Entry 3H8F (X-ray diffraction, 2.20 A resolution); this record covers chains B and D of the 6 polymer chains in the assembly.

[Chain B (and D)]
Molecule: Cytosol aminopeptidase
Organism: Pseudomonas putida
Notes: EC 3.4.11.1; chain D of this document is another copy of the same molecule, construct and numbering; everything in this record applies to it too
UniProtKB: O86436 (AMPA_PSEPU); numbering as in UniProt (aligned over 1-497)
Amino-acid sequence (497 residues; row label = number of the first residue in the row):
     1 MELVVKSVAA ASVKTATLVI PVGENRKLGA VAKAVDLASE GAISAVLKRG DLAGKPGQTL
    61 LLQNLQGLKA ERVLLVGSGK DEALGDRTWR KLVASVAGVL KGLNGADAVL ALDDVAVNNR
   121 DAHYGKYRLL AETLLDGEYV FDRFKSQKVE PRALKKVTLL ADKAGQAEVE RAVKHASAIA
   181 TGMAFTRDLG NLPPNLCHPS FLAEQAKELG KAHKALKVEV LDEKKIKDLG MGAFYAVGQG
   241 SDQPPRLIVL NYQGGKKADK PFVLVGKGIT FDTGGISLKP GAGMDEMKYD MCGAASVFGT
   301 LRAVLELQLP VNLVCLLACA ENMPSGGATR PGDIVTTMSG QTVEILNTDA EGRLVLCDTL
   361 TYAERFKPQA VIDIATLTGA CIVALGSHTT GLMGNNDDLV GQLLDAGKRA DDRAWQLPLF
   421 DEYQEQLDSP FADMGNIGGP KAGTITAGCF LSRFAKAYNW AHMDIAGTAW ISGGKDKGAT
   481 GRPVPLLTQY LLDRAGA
Metal / ion sites: K+: L189, G190, L192, K288; Zn2+: K267, D290, E351; Mn2+: D272, D349, E351
Small-molecule neighbours: bicarbonate ion (BCT): K267, D349, A350, E351, G352, R353, L377, T378
Curated features (UniProtKB/Swiss-Prot):
  - active site: K279, R353
  - binding site (Mn(2+)): K267, D272, D290, D349, E351
From the paper describing this entry:
  - binding site for bicarbonate ion: R353
  - specificity-determining residues: K279, G379 (from molecular simulation)
  - specificity-determining residues: M287, I382, A466 (proposed by the authors, not directly observed)

[Interface between chain B and chain D]
Pairs across the interface (24):
  V46(B) - Q63(D)
  R49(B) - Q63(D)
  R49(B) - N64(D)
  R49(B) - R72(D)
  R49(B) - N104(D)  hydrogen bond (backbone-side chain)
  G50(B) - N104(D)
  D51(B) - R72(D)  salt bridge
  D51(B) - G102(D)
  D51(B) - L103(D)
  D51(B) - N104(D)  hydrogen bond (side chain-backbone)
  K55(B) - E150(D)  salt bridge
  L60(B) - Q63(D)
  L62(B) - Q63(D)
  Q63(B) - R49(D)  hydrogen bond
  N64(B) - R49(D)
  E71(B) - R49(D)  hydrogen bond (backbone-side chain)
  R72(B) - R49(D)
  R72(B) - D51(D)  salt bridge
  G102(B) - D51(D)
  L103(B) - D51(D)
  N104(B) - R49(D)  hydrogen bond (side chain-backbone)
  N104(B) - G50(D)
  N104(B) - D51(D)  hydrogen bond (backbone-side chain)
  E150(B) - K55(D)  salt bridge
Other interface residues (no listed pair), chain B (16 interface residues in all): L61
Other interface residues (no listed pair), chain D (16 interface residues in all): V46, L60, L61, L62, E71

[Overview]
The chain B/chain D interface involves 16 residues from each chain, with 6 hydrogen bonds and 4 salt bridges.
Polar contacts include D51(B)-R72(D), K55(B)-E150(D) and R49(B)-N104(D). Chain B binds bicarbonate ion. From
the paper: a binding site for bicarbonate ion at R353(B); specificity determinants K279(B), G379(B) and
M287(B) among others.
Chain B and chain D are both Cytosol aminopeptidase (Pseudomonas putida); the structure, High pH native
structure of leucine aminopeptidase from Pseudomonas putida, was determined by X-ray diffraction, deposited
together with 3H8E and 3H8G.
